Entry 4XRZ (X-ray diffraction, 2.40 A resolution); this record covers chain A.

Chain A:
Molecule: Cytochrome P450 2D6
Source organism: Homo sapiens
Notes: EC 1.14.14.1
UniProt: P10635 (CP2D6_HUMAN); numbering as in UniProt (aligned over 34-497)
Sequence (479 residues; row label = number of the first residue in the row):
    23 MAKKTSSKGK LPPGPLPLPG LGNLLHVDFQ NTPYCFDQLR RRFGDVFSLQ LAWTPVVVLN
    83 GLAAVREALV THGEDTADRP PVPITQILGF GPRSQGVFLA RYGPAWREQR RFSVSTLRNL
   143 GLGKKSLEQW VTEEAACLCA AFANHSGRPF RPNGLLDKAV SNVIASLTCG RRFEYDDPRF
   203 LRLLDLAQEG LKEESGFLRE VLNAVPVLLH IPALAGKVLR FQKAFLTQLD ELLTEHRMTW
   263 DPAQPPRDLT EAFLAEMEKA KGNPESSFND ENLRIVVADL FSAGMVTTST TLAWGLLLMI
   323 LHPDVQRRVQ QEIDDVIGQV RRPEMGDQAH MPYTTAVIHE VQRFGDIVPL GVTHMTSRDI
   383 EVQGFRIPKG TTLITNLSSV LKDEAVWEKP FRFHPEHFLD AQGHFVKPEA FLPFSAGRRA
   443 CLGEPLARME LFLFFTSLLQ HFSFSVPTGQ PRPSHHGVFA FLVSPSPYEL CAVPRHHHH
Unresolved in the structure: 23-30, 40-49, 498-501
Construct notes: expression tag (23-33, 498-501)
Metal / ion sites: Zn2+ site 1: His258, Asp270, Glu273 (shared with 1 residue of chain C); Zn2+ site 2: Glu287 (shared with 3 residues of chain C); Zn2+ site 3 near His324 (its only coordinating residue here); Zn2+ site 4: Asp422, His426 (shared with 2 residues of chain B); heme Fe: Cys443 (together with SI6); Na+ near Glu446 (its only coordinating residue here); Zn2+ site 5 near His463 (its only coordinating residue here)
Ligand contacts:
  - heme (HEM): Arg101, Val119, Phe120, Trp128, Arg132, Ile186, Leu302, Ala305, Gly306, Thr309, Thr310, Thr313, Gln364, Ile369, Val370, Gly373, Val374, His376, Leu399, Pro435, Phe436, Ser437, Arg440, Arg441, Ala442, Cys443, Leu444, Gly445, Leu448, Ala449, Leu453
  - SI6 ((4aR,6R,8aS)-8a-(2,4-difluorophenyl)-6-(1H-pyrazol-4-yl)-4,4a,5,6,8,8a-hexahydropyrano[3,4-d][1,3]thiazin-2-amine): Phe120, Ala209, Gly212, Leu213, Glu216, Gln244, Asp301, Ser304, Ala305, Val308, Thr309, Val370, Cys443, Phe483, Leu484
Swiss-Prot annotation at these positions:
  - binding site (substrate): Asp301
  - binding site (heme): Cys443
  - natural variant: Pro34 (P34S: In allele CYP2D6*10 and allele CYP2D6*14), Gly42 (G42R: In allele CYP2D6*12), Ala85 (A85V: In allele CYP2D6*23), Val104 (V104A: In allele CYP2D6*88), Thr107 (T107I: In allele CYP2D6*17), Leu142 (L142S: In allele CYP2D6*89), Lys147 (K147R: In allele CYP2D6*90), Glu155 (E155K: In allele CYP2D6*45A, allele CYP2D6*45B and allele CYP2D6*46), Cys161 (C161S: In allele CYP2D6*91), Phe164 (F164L: In and), Gly169 (G169R: In allele CYP2D6*14), Gly212 (G212E: In allele CYP2D6*6B and allele CYP2D6*6C), 15 further natural variant entries in UniProt
From the paper describing this entry:
  - binding site for SI6: Glu216
  - conformationally variable residues (helix shift): Glu216

Summary:
Chain A binds heme and compound SI6. The Zn2+ site 1 is built by His258, Asp270 and Glu273. Asp422 and His426
form the Zn2+ site 4. From UniProt: substrate-binding residue Asp301 and heme-binding residue Cys443. From the
paper: a binding site for SI6 at Glu216; conformational variability at Glu216.
Chain A is Cytochrome P450 2D6 (Homo sapiens); the structure, Human Cytochrome P450 2D6 BACE1 Inhibitor 6
Complex, was determined by X-ray diffraction (same publication as 4XRY and 4XXS).
